Entry 8YZW (X-ray diffraction, 2.36 A resolution); this record covers chains D and F of the 3 polymer chains in the assembly.

# Chain D
Molecule: MHC class I antigen
From: Homo sapiens
UniProtKB: A0A143Y4R2 (A0A143Y4R2_HUMAN); residues 1-274 here correspond to UniProt positions 25-298 (UniProt number = residue number + 24)
Amino-acid sequence (274 residues; numbered 1 to 274; the number before each row is that of its first residue):
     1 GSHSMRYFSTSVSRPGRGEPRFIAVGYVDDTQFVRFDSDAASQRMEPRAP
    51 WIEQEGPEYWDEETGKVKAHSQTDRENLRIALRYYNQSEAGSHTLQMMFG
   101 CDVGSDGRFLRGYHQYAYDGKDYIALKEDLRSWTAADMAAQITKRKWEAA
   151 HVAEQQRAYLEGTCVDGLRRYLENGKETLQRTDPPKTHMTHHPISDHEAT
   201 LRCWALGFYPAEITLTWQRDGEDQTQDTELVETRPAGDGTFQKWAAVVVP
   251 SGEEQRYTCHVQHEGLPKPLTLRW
Disulfide bonds: Cys101-Cys164, Cys203-Cys259

# Chain F
Molecule: Spike protein S2'
UniProtKB: P0DTC2 (SPIKE_SARS2); residues 1-9 here correspond to UniProt positions 448-456 (UniProt number = residue number + 447)
Amino-acid sequence (9 residues; numbered 1 to 9; the number before each row is that of its first residue):
     1 NYDYWYRLF
Differences from the reference sequence: conflict Asp3 (Asn450 in P0DTC2), Trp5 (Leu452 in P0DTC2)
Swiss-Prot annotation at these positions:
  - region: Asn1, Tyr2, Tyr4, Tyr6 to Phe9 (Immunodominant HLA epitope recognized by the CD8+)

# Chain D / chain F interface
Residue-residue contacts (51):
  Tyr7(D) with Asn1(F), hydrogen bond (side chain-backbone); Tyr2(F), hydrophobic
  Phe22(D) with Tyr2(F)
  Ala24(D) with Tyr2(F)
  Tyr59(D) with Asn1(F)
  Glu62(D) with Tyr4(F), hydrogen bond
  Glu63(D) with Asn1(F), hydrogen bond; Tyr2(F), hydrogen bond (side chain-backbone)
  Lys66(D) with Asn1(F); Tyr2(F), hydrogen bond (side chain-backbone); Asp3(F); Tyr4(F)
  Val67(D) with Tyr2(F)
  Ala69(D) with Tyr6(F)
  His70(D) with Tyr2(F), hydrogen bond; Trp5(F)
  Thr73(D) with Trp5(F), hydrogen bond (side chain-backbone); Tyr6(F); Arg7(F)
  Glu76(D) with Leu8(F)
  Asn77(D) with Arg7(F), hydrogen bond (side chain-backbone); Leu8(F); Phe9(F), hydrogen bond (side chain-backbone)
  Ile80(D) with Leu8(F), hydrophobic; Phe9(F), hydrophobic
  Tyr84(D) with Phe9(F), hydrogen bond (side chain-backbone)
  Leu95(D) with Phe9(F), hydrophobic
  Met97(D) with Trp5(F)
  Phe99(D) with Tyr2(F), hydrophobic; Asp3(F)
  His114(D) with Trp5(F)
  Tyr116(D) with Trp5(F), hydrogen bond; Phe9(F), hydrophobic
  Tyr123(D) with Phe9(F), hydrophobic
  Thr143(D) with Phe9(F), hydrogen bond (side chain-backbone)
  Trp147(D) with Trp5(F), hydrophobic; Arg7(F); Leu8(F), hydrogen bond (side chain-backbone); Phe9(F), hydrophobic
  Val152(D) with Trp5(F), hydrophobic; Arg7(F)
  Gln155(D) with Arg7(F), hydrogen bond
  Gln156(D) with Asp3(F); Trp5(F)
  Tyr159(D) with Asn1(F), hydrogen bond (side chain-backbone); Tyr2(F); Asp3(F)
  Thr163(D) with Asn1(F)
  Gly167(D) with Asn1(F)
  Arg170(D) with Asn1(F), hydrogen bond
  Tyr171(D) with Asn1(F), hydrogen bond (side chain-backbone)
Other interface residues (no listed pair), chain D (37 interface residues in all): Met5, Ser9, Met45, Asp74, Lys146, Ala150

# In short
37 residues of chain D and 9 residues of chain F are in contact, with 17 hydrogen bonds. Among the polar pairs
are Tyr7(D)-Asn1(F), Glu62(D)-Tyr4(F) and Glu63(D)-Asn1(F).
Here chain D is MHC class I antigen (Homo sapiens) and chain F is Spike protein S2'. Entry 8YZW (The structure
of HLA-A*2402 complex with peptide from SARS-CoV-2 S448-456 NYDYWYRLF(BA.2.86)) was determined by X-ray
diffraction, deposited together with 8YZR, 8YZZ, 8Z05, 8Z06, 8Z07 and 8Z08.
